9GBK - chains C and D of the 29 polymer chains in the assembly; structure by electron microscopy, 2.39 A resolution.

== Chain C ==
Molecule: Proteasome subunit alpha type-3
Source organism: Saccharomyces cerevisiae
Reference sequence: P23638 (PSA3_YEAST); residues 1-258 here = UniProt positions 1-258
Sequence (258 residues; each row starts with the number of its first residue):
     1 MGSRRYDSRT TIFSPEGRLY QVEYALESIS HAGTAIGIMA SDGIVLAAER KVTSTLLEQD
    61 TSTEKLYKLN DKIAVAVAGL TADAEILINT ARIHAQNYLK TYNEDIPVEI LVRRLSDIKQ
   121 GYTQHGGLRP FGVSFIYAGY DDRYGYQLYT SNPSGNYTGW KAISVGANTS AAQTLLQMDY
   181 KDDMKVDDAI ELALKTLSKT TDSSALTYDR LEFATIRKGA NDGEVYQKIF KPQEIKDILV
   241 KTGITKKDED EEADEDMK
Unresolved in the structure: 1-16, 245-258
Swiss-Prot annotation at these positions:
  - cross-link (Glycyl lysine isopeptide (Lys-Gly)): Lys100 (interchain with G-Cter in ubiquitin), Lys199 (interchain with G-Cter in ubiquitin), Lys231 (interchain with G-Cter in ubiquitin)

== Chain D ==
Molecule: Proteasome subunit alpha type-4
Source organism: Saccharomyces cerevisiae
Reference sequence: P40303 (PSA4_YEAST); residues 1-254 here = UniProt positions 1-254
Sequence (254 residues; row label = number of the first residue in the row):
     1 MSGYDRALSI FSPDGHIFQV EYALEAVKRG TCAVGVKGKN CVVLGCERRS TLKLQDTRIT
    61 PSKVSKIDSH VVLSFSGLNA DSRILIEKAR VEAQSHRLTL EDPVTVEYLT RYVAGVQQRY
   121 TQSGGVRPFG VSTLIAGFDP RDDEPKLYQT EPSGIYSSWS AQTIGRNSKT VREFLEKNYD
   181 RKEPPATVEE CVKLTVRSLL EVVQTGAKNI EITVVKPDSD IVALSSEEIN QYVTQIEQEK
   241 QEQQEQDKKK KSNH
Unresolved in the structure: 1-17, 46-47, 198-209, 249-254
Swiss-Prot annotation at these positions:
  - modified residue: Thr60 (Phosphothreonine)

== Interface between chain C and chain D ==
Contacting residue pairs - 38 pairs, chain C then chain D:
  Gly17(C) - Tyr22(D)  hydrogen bond (backbone-backbone)
  Gly17(C) - Glu25(D)
  Gly17(C) - Ala26(D)
  Gly17(C) - Arg29(D)
  Arg18(C) - Arg29(D)
  Leu19(C) - Arg127(D)
  Glu109(C) - Ile59(D)
  Ser116(C) - Arg83(D)
  Asp117(C) - Arg83(D)  salt bridge
  Gln120(C) - Ala80(D)
  Gln120(C) - Asp81(D)  hydrogen bond
  Gln120(C) - Ile84(D)
  Thr123(C) - Arg127(D)  hydrogen bond (backbone-side chain)
  Gln124(C) - Tyr120(D)
  Gln124(C) - Arg127(D)  hydrogen bond (side chain-backbone)
  Gln124(C) - Pro128(D)  hydrogen bond (side chain-backbone)
  Tyr144(C) - Ile59(D)  hydrophobic
  Gln147(C) - Ile59(D)
  Tyr149(C) - Ile59(D)
  Ser154(C) - Ala80(D)
  Gly155(C) - Ala80(D)
  Gly155(C) - Arg83(D)  hydrogen bond (backbone-side chain)
  Asn156(C) - Asn79(D)
  Asn156(C) - Ala80(D)
  Tyr157(C) - Arg83(D)
  Thr158(C) - Gln55(D)
  Gly159(C) - Gln55(D)
  Gly159(C) - Asp56(D)  hydrogen bond (backbone-backbone)
  Trp160(C) - Leu52(D)  hydrophobic
  Trp160(C) - Leu54(D)
  Trp160(C) - Gln55(D)
  Trp160(C) - Asp56(D)
  Lys161(C) - Leu54(D)  hydrogen bond (backbone-backbone)
  Ala162(C) - Leu54(D)
  Leu176(C) - Leu54(D)  hydrophobic
  Gln177(C) - Lys53(D)
  Gln177(C) - Leu54(D)
  Tyr180(C) - Leu54(D)  hydrophobic
Also at the interface, not in a pair above, chain C (26 interface residues in all): Arg113, Gln173
Also at the interface, not in a pair above, chain D (19 interface residues in all): Phe129

== Summary ==
The interface between chain C and chain D involves 26 residues on one side and 19 on the other, with 8
hydrogen bonds and 1 salt bridge. Polar contacts include Asp117(C)-Arg83(D), Gln120(C)-Asp81(D) and
Thr123(C)-Arg127(D).
Chain C is Proteasome subunit alpha type-3 and chain D is Proteasome subunit alpha type-4, both from
Saccharomyces cerevisiae; the structure, Blm10-20S proteasome complex from pre1-1, was determined by electron
microscopy together with 8RVL, 8RVO, 8RVP and 8RVQ from the same study.
